2IYA - chain A; structure by X-ray diffraction, 1.70 A resolution.

Chain A:
Molecule: Oleandomycin glycosyltransferase
From: Streptomyces antibioticus
Notes: EC 2.4.1.-
Reference sequence: Q3HTL7 (Q3HTL7_STRAT); numbering as in UniProt (aligned over 1-424)
Sequence (424 residues; numbered 1 to 424; the number before each row is that of its first residue):
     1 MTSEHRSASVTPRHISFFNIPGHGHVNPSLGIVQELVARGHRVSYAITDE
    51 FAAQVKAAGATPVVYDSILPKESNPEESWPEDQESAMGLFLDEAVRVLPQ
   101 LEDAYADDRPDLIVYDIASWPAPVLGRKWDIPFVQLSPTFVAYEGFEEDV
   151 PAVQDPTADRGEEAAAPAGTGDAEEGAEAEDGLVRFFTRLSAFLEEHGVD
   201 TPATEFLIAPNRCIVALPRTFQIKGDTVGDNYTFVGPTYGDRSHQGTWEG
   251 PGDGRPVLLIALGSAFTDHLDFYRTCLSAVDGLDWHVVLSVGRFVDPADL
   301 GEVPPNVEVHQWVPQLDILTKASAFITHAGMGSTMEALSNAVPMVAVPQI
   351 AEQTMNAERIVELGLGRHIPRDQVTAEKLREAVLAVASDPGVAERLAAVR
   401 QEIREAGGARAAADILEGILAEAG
Unresolved in the structure: 1-10, 158-178, 424
Residues lining bound ligands:
  - UDP (uridine-5'-diphosphate): His23, Gly24, Asn27, Arg242, Gln245, Gly263, Ser264, Ala265, Ser290, Trp312, Val313, Gln315, Leu316, His328, Gly330, Met331, Gly332, Ser333, Glu336, Gln353
  - oleandomycin (ZIO; (3S,5R,6S,7R,8R,11R,12S,13R,14S,15S)-6-hydroxy-5,7,8,11,13,15-hexamethyl-4,10-dioxo-14-{[3,4,6-trideoxy-3-(dimethylamino)-beta-D-xylo-hexopyranosyl]oxy}-1,9-dioxaspiro[2.13]hexadec-12-yl 2,6-dideoxy-3-O-methyl-alpha-L-arabino-hexopyranoside): Ile20, His25, Trp79, Pro80, Glu81, Asp82, Gln83, Ala86, Met87, Phe90, Ile117, Ala118, Trp120, Thr139, Phe140, Val141, Ala142, Phe146, Val150, Val153, Leu207, Ile208, Ala265, Phe266, Ile350, Ala351, Glu352, Met355
Reported in the primary citation:
  - binding site for UDP: Asn27, Gln245, Ser264, Ser290, Trp312, Val313, Gln315, His328, Gly332, Ser333, Glu336
  - mutagenesis - Q245A, S290A: unchanged catalytic activity on UDP
  - mutagenesis - E336A: abolished catalytic activity on UDP
  - mutagenesis - N27A: decreased catalytic activity on UDP
  - mutagenesis - S264A, H328A, S333A, E352A, Q353A (106-fold): decreased catalytic activity
  - mutagenesis - S333A (34-fold): decreased binding to UDP-Glc
  - binding site for UDP: Gln353 (proposed by the authors, not directly observed)
  - binding site for oleandomycin: His25, Trp79, Pro80, Gln83, Ala86, Met87, Phe90, Ile117, Trp120, Thr139, Phe140, Phe146, Val150, Val153, Leu207, Ile208, Phe266, Ile350, Ala351, Glu352
  - mutagenesis - E352D: abolished catalytic activity on UDP-Gal
  - mutagenesis - W79A, Q83A (4-fold), F90A, I117A, W120A, F146A, I350A: decreased catalytic activity on oleandomycin
  - mutagenesis - H25A, F266A: abolished catalytic activity on oleandomycin
  - catalytic residues: His25
  - mutagenesis - I208S: unchanged catalytic activity on oleandomycin
  - conformationally variable residues (order/disorder transition): Ala158 to Glu180

In short:
Ligands of chain A: UDP and oleandomycin. From the paper: the catalytic residue His25; W79A, Q83A and F90A,
among others, reduce catalytic activity on oleandomycin; 20 substitutions were tested in all.
Chain A is Oleandomycin glycosyltransferase (Streptomyces antibioticus); the structure, The crystal structure
of macrolide glycosyltransferases: A blueprint for antibiotic engineering, was determined by X-ray diffraction
(same publication as 2IYF).
